7CJ0 - chains F and D of the 4 polymer chains in the assembly; structure by X-ray diffraction, 2.50 A resolution.

[Chain F]
Protein: Histone H4
Source organism: Homo sapiens
UniProt: P62805 (H4_HUMAN); residues 1-102 here correspond to UniProt positions 2-103 (UniProt number = residue number + 1)
Chain sequence (102 residues; row label = number of the first residue in the row):
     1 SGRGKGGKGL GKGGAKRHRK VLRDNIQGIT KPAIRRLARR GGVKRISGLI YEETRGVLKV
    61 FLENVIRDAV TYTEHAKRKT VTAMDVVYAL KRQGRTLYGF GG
Not modelled in the structure: 1-17, 102
Curated features (UniProtKB/Swiss-Prot):
  - DNA-binding region: Lys-16 to Lys-20
  - modified residue: Ser-1 (N-acetylserine), Arg-3 (Asymmetric dimethylarginine), Lys-5 (N6-(2-hydroxyisobutyryl)lysine), Lys-8 (N6-(2-hydroxyisobutyryl)lysine), Lys-12 (N6-(2-hydroxyisobutyryl)lysine), Lys-16 (N6-(2-hydroxyisobutyryl)lysine), Lys-20 (N6,N6,N6-trimethyllysine), Lys-31 (N6-(2-hydroxyisobutyryl)lysine), Lys-44 (N6-(2-hydroxyisobutyryl)lysine), Ser-47 (Phosphoserine), Tyr-51 (Phosphotyrosine), Lys-59 (N6-(2-hydroxyisobutyryl)lysine), Lys-77 (N6-(2-hydroxyisobutyryl)lysine), Lys-79 (N6-(2-hydroxyisobutyryl)lysine), Thr-80 (Phosphothreonine), Tyr-88 (Phosphotyrosine), Lys-91 (N6-(2-hydroxyisobutyryl)lysine)
  - cross-link (Glycyl lysine isopeptide (Lys-Gly)): Lys-12 (interchain with G-Cter in SUMO2), Lys-20 (interchain with G-Cter in SUMO2), Lys-31 (interchain with G-Cter in SUMO2), Lys-59 (interchain with G-Cter in SUMO2), Lys-79 (interchain with G-Cter in SUMO2), Lys-91 (interchain with G-Cter in SUMO2)

[Chain D]
Protein: DnaJ homolog subfamily C member 9
Source organism: Homo sapiens
UniProt: Q8WXX5 (DNJC9_HUMAN); residues 171-249 here = UniProt positions 171-249
Chain sequence (84 residues; row label = number of the first residue in the row):
   166 GPLGSEVPSY NAFVKESKQK MNARKRRAQE EAKEAEMSRK ELGLDEGVDS LKAAIQSRQK
   226 DRQKEMDNFL AQMEAKYSKS SKGG
Not modelled in the structure: 166-171, 249
Differences from the reference sequence: expression tag (166-170); engineered mutation Ser-243 (Cys in Q8WXX5)
Reported in the primary citation:
  - mutagenesis - C243S: unchanged binding to histone

[Chain F / chain D interface]
Pairs across the interface (13):
  Lys-44(F) / Glu-199(D)  salt bridge
  Lys-44(F) / Ser-203(D)
  Arg-45(F) / Glu-195(D)  salt bridge
  Arg-45(F) / Glu-196(D)  salt bridge
  Arg-45(F) / Glu-199(D)
  Ala-83(F) / Met-238(D)  hydrophobic
  Met-84(F) / Tyr-242(D)
  Met-84(F) / Ser-243(D)
  Val-87(F) / Met-238(D)  hydrophobic
  Leu-90(F) / Leu-235(D)  hydrophobic
  Lys-91(F) / Leu-235(D)
  Lys-91(F) / Glu-239(D)  salt bridge
  Tyr-98(F) / Gln-224(D)
Other interface residues (no listed pair), chain D (11 interface residues in all): Phe-234
The authors on this interface:
  - residue pairs: Lys-44(F)/Glu-199(D) (salt bridge), Arg-45(F)/Glu-195(D) (salt bridge)
  - hot spots on chain D (mutagenesis) - E195A/E196A/E199A/A200E, M238A/Y242A: decreased binding to MCM2 HBD-H3.3-H4 complex

[Summary]
8 residues of chain F face 11 of chain D across their interface, with 4 salt bridges. Polar pairs include
Lys-44(F)/Glu-199(D), Arg-45(F)/Glu-195(D) and Arg-45(F)/Glu-196(D). The authors report salt bridges between
Lys-44(F) and Glu-199(D) and Arg-45(F) and Glu-195(D). The paper reports that E195A/E196A/E199A/A200E and
M238A/Y242A of chain D reduce binding to MCM2 HBD-H3.3-H4 complex; C243S of chain D leaves binding to histone
unchanged.
Here chain F is Histone H4 and chain D is DnaJ homolog subfamily C member 9, both from Homo sapiens. Entry
7CJ0 (Crystal structure of DNAJC9 HBD in complex with H3.3-H4 dimer and MCM2 HBD) was determined by X-ray
diffraction (same publication as 7CIZ).
